Entry 2HE9 (X-ray diffraction, 2.00 A resolution); this record covers chain A.

[Chain A]
Name: NK-tumor recognition protein
Source organism: Homo sapiens
Notes: EC 5.2.1.8; fragment: peptidylprolyl isomerase cyclophilin-type domain (residues 7-179)
UniProt: P30414 (NKTR_HUMAN); residues 7-179 here = UniProt positions 7-179
Amino-acid sequence (192 residues; numbered -12 to 179; the number before each row is that of its first residue; numbers below 1 keep their minus sign (Met-12 is residue -12)):
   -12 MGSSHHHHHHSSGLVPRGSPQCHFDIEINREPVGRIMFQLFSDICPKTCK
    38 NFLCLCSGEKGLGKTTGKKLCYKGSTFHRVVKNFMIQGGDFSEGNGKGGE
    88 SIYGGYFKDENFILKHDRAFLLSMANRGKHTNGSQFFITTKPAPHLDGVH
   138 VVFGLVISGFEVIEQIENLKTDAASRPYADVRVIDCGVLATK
Unresolved in the structure: -12 to 5, 178-179
Sequence notes: cloning artifact (-12 to 6)
From the paper describing this entry:
  - specificity-determining residues: Lys84, Tyr93, Arg114, His132
  - conformationally variable residues (side-chain flip): Phe71

[Summary]
From the paper: specificity determinants Lys84, Tyr93 and Arg114 among others; conformational variability at
Phe71.
Chain A is NK-tumor recognition protein (Homo sapiens); the structure, Structure of the peptidylprolyl
isomerase domain of the human NK-tumour recognition protein, was determined by X-ray diffraction together with
2HQ6, 2GW2 and 1ZKC from the same study.
